PDB entry 7V6N | electron microscopy, 3.99 A resolution | chains A and E of the 9 polymer chains in the assembly

[Chain A]
Molecule: Spike glycoprotein
From: Human betacoronavirus 2c EMC/2012
UniProtKB: K0BRG7 (K0BRG7_MERS); numbering as in UniProt (aligned over 18-1206)
Chain sequence (1189 residues; each row starts with the number of its first residue):
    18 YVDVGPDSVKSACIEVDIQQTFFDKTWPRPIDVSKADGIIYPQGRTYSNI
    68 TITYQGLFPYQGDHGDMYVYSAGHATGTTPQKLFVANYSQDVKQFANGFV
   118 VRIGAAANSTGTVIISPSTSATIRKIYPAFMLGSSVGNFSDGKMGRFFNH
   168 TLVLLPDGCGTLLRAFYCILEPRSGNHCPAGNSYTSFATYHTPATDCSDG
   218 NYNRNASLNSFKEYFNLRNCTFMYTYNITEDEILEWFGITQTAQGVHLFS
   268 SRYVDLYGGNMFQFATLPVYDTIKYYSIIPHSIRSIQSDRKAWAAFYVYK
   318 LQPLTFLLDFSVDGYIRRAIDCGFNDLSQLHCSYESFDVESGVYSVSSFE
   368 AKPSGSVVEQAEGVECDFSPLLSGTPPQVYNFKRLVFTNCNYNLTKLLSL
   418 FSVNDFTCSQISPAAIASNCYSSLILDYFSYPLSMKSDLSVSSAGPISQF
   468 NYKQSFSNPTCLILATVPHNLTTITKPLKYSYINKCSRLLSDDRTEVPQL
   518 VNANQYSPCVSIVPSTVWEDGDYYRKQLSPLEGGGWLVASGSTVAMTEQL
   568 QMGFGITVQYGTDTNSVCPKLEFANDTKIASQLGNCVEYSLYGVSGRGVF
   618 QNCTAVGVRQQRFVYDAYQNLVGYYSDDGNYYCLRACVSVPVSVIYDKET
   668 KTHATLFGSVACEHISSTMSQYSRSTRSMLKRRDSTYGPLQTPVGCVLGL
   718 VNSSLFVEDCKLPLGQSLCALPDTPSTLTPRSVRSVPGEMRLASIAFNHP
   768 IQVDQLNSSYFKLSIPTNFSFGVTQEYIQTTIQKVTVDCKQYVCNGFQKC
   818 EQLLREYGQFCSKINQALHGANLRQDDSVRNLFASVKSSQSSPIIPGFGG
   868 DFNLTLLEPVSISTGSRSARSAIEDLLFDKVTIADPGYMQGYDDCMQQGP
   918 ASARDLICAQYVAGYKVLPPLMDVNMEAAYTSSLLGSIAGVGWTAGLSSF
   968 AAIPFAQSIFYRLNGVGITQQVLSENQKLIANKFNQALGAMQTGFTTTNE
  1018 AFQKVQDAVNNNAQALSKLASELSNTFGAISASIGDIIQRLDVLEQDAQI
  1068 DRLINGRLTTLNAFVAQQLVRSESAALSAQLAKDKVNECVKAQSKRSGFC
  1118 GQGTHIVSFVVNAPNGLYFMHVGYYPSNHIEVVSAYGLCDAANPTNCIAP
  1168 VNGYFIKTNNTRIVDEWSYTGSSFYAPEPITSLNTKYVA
Disordered / not traced: 378-380, 589-594, 699-709, 727-731, 744-756, 878-885, 916-923
Disulfides: Cys30-Cys195, Cys176-Cys214, Cys185-Cys237, Cys339-Cys349, Cys383-Cys407, Cys425-Cys478, Cys437-Cys585, Cys503-Cys526, Cys620-Cys650, Cys679-Cys713, Cys811-Cys817, Cys1106-Cys1117

[Chain E]
Molecule: 111 H
From: Homo sapiens
Chain sequence (227 residues; numbered 1 to 227; the number before each row is that of its first residue):
     1 EVQLVESGGGVVQPGRSLRLSCAASAFTFSNYGMHWVRQAPGKGLEWVAV
    51 IWSAGSLKYYADSVKGRFIISRDNSKNTLYLQMDSLRPEDTAVYYCAREN
   101 TTYYYETSGSWGASYYFDFWGQGTLVTVSSSTKGPSVFPLAPSSKSTSGG
   151 TAALGCLVKDYFPEPVTVSWNSGALTSGVHTFPAVLQSSGLYSLSSVVTV
   201 PSSSLGTQTYICNVNHKPSNTKVDKRV
Disulfides: Cys22-Cys96, Cys156-Cys212

[Interface between chain A and chain E]
Contacting residue pairs - 33 pairs, chain A then chain E:
  Ala29(A) with Thr101(E)
  Ile31(A) with Tyr103(E), hydrophobic
  Glu32(A) with Tyr103(E)
  Thr95(A) with Ser110(E), hydrogen bond (backbone-side chain)
  Thr96(A) with Ser110(E); Trp111(E), hydrogen bond (side chain-backbone); Gly112(E)
  Pro97(A) with Thr107(E)
  Gln98(A) with Tyr103(E)
  Lys99(A) with Tyr103(E)
  Ser157(A) with Ala54(E); Ser56(E), hydrogen bond
  Asp158(A) with Ala54(E)
  Ser191(A) with Tyr59(E), hydrogen bond
  Asn193(A) with Glu99(E); Asn100(E); Thr101(E)
  Ala197(A) with Ala54(E); Ser56(E), hydrogen bond (backbone-side chain)
  Gly198(A) with Ala54(E)
  Asn199(A) with Gly33(E); Trp52(E); Ser53(E)
  Ser200(A) with Asn31(E); Ser53(E)
  Tyr207(A) with Tyr105(E)
  Thr209(A) with Tyr105(E), hydrogen bond; Thr107(E)
  Ala211(A) with Thr107(E)
  Thr212(A) with Tyr105(E); Thr107(E)
  Asp213(A) with Tyr105(E)
  Arg301(A) with Tyr105(E)
Interface residues without a listed pair, chain A (23 interface residues in all): Pro196
Interface residues without a listed pair, chain E (17 interface residues in all): Leu57

[Summary]
Chain A and chain E form an interface of 23 and 17 residues respectively, with 6 hydrogen bonds. Polar
contacts include Thr95(A)-Ser110(E), Thr96(A)-Trp111(E) and Ser157(A)-Ser56(E).
Here chain A is Spike glycoprotein (Human betacoronavirus 2c EMC/2012) and chain E is 111 H (Homo sapiens).
Entry 7V6N (MERS S ectodomain trimer in complex with neutralizing antibody 111 state1) was determined by
electron microscopy.
